PDB entry 9IMK | electron microscopy, 4.01 A resolution (low resolution: residue-level contacts below are approximate; hydrogen-bond / salt-bridge calls are withheld) | chains D and P of the 18 polymer chains in the assembly

# Chain D
Protein: Non-structural protein 8
Organism: Severe acute respiratory syndrome coronavirus 2
Reference sequence: P0DTD1 (R1AB_SARS2); residues 1-198 here correspond to UniProt positions 3943-4140 (UniProt number = residue number + 3942)
Chain sequence (198 residues; numbered 1 to 198; the number before each row is that of its first residue):
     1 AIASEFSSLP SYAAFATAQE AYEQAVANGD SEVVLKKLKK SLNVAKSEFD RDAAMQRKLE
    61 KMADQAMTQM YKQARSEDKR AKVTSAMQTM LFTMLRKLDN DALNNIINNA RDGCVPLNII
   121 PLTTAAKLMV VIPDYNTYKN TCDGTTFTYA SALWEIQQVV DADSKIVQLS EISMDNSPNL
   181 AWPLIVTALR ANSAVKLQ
Not modelled in the structure: 1-5, 192-198
Curated features (UniProtKB/Swiss-Prot):
  - site: Gln-198 (Cleavage)

# Chain P
Molecule: 40-nt RNA strand
Sequence (40 nucleotides; numbered 1 to 40; the number before each row is that of its first residue):
     1 XUUAAAGGUU UAUACCUUCC CAGGUAACAA ACCAACCAAC
Modified residues: ATP (adenosine-5'-triphosphate) at position 1

# Interface between chain D and chain P
Contacting residue pairs (5; chain D residue first):
  Val-33(D) / A14(P)
  Lys-36(D) / A14(P)
  Lys-36(D) / C15(P)
  Asp-50(D) / G24(P)
  Arg-51(D) / G24(P)
Interface residues without a listed pair, chain D (8 interface residues in all): Glu-32, Ser-47, Ala-54, Lys-58
Interface residues without a listed pair, chain P (5 interface residues in all): G23, U25

# In short
8 residues of chain D face 5 of chain P across their interface.
Here chain D is Non-structural protein 8 (Severe acute respiratory syndrome coronavirus 2) and chain P is a
40-nt RNA strand. Entry 9IMK (SARS-CoV-2 Replication-Transcription Complex has a dimer architecture (dRTC) in
post-capping state) was determined by electron microscopy, deposited together with 9IMM and 8XCH.
